Entry 9MQG (electron microscopy, 3.30 A resolution); this record covers chains M and C of the 14 polymer chains in the assembly.

[Chain M]
Protein: RM20A3 Fab heavy chain
From: Macaca mulatta
Notes: antibody fragment or engineered binder
Chain sequence (125 residues; numbered 1 to 113 plus 12 insertion-coded residues; the number before each row is that of its first residue; a row labelled like 82A-82C holds insertion residues (82A, then the next letters in order)):
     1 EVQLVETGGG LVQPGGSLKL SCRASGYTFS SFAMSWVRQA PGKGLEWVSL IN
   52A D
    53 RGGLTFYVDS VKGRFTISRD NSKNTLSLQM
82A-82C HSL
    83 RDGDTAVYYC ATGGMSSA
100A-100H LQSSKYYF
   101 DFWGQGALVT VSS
Disordered / not traced: 113
Disulfide bonds: Cys22-Cys92

[Chain C]
Protein: Envelope glycoprotein gp120
From: Human immunodeficiency virus 1
Chain sequence (473 residues; each row starts with the number of its first residue; note: 10 numbers in that range are skipped by the numbering (no residue carries them; nothing is unmodelled there)):
    31 AENLWVTVYY GVPVWKDAET TLFCASDAKA YETEKHNVWA THACVSTDPN PQEIHLENVT
    91 EEFNMWKNNM VEQMHEDIIS LWDQSLKPCV KLTPLCVGLQ CTNVTNNITD D
   150 MRGELKNCSF NATTELRNKR QKVYSLFYRL DIVPMVDLWT NYRLISCNTS AITQACPKVS
   210 FEPIPIHYCA PAGFAILKCK DKKFNGTGPC QNVSTVQCTH GIKPVVSTQL LLNGSLAEEE
   270 VIIRSENITN NAKNILVQLN TSVQINCTRP NNNTVKSIRI
   311 GPGQAFYYTG DIIGDIRQAH CNVSKATWNE TLGKVVKQLR KHFGNNTIIR FAQSSGGDLE
   371 VTTHSFNCGG EFFYCNTSGL FNSTW
   397 ISNTSVQGSN STGSNDSITL PCRIKQIINM WQRIGQAMYA PPIQGVIRCV SNITGLILTR
   457 DGGSTNSTTE TFRPGGGDMR DNWRSELYKY KVVKIEPLGV APTRCKRRVV GRRRRRR
Disordered / not traced: 31, 57-65, 397-412, 460-462, 505-513
Disulfide bonds: Cys54-Cys74, Cys119-Cys205, Cys126-Cys196, Cys131-Cys157, Cys218-Cys247, Cys228-Cys239, Cys296-Cys331, Cys378-Cys445, Cys385-Cys418
Covalently attached groups: N-acetylglucosamine (NAG) linked to Asn88, Asn133, Asn156, Asn160, Asn197, Asn234, Asn262, Asn276, Asn295, Asn301, Asn332, Asn386, Asn392, Asn448
What the authors report for this chain:
  - post-translational modification sites: Asn160

[Chain M / chain C interface]
Residue-residue contacts - 10 pairs, chain M then chain C:
  Ser98(M) - Arg500(C)  hydrogen bond
  Ala100(M) - Thr499(C)
  Ala100(M) - Arg500(C)  hydrogen bond (backbone-backbone)
  Leu100A(M) - Tyr39(C)
  Leu100A(M) - Thr499(C)
  Gln100B(M) - Arg500(C)
  Ser100C(M) - Glu32(C)  hydrogen bond
  Ser100D(M) - Glu32(C)  hydrogen bond (backbone-side chain)
  Ser100D(M) - Arg500(C)  hydrogen bond
  Tyr100F(M) - Arg500(C)  hydrogen bond

[Summary]
Chain M and chain C form an interface of 7 and 4 residues respectively; the contacts include 6 hydrogen bonds.
Polar pairs include Ser98(M)-Arg500(C), Ser100C(M)-Glu32(C) and Ser100D(M)-Glu32(C). From the paper: a
modification site at Asn160(C).
Here chain M is RM20A3 Fab heavy chain (Macaca mulatta) and chain C is Envelope glycoprotein gp120 (Human
immunodeficiency virus 1). Entry 9MQG (RM017 Fab in complex with Apex-GT6.2 trimer and RM20A3 Fab) was
determined by electron microscopy, deposited together with 9MPX, 9B8B, 9B8C, 9MPB and 9MPC.
